1FOL - chains A and B; structure by X-ray diffraction, 2.20 A resolution.

[Chain A (and B)]
Protein: Nitric-oxide synthase
Organism: Bos taurus
Notes: EC 1.14.13.39; chain B of this document is another copy of the same molecule, construct and numbering; everything in this record applies to it too
Reference sequence: P29473 (NOS3_BOVIN); residues 39-482 here correspond to UniProt positions 38-481 (UniProt number = residue number - 1)
Chain sequence (444 residues; each row starts with the number of its first residue):
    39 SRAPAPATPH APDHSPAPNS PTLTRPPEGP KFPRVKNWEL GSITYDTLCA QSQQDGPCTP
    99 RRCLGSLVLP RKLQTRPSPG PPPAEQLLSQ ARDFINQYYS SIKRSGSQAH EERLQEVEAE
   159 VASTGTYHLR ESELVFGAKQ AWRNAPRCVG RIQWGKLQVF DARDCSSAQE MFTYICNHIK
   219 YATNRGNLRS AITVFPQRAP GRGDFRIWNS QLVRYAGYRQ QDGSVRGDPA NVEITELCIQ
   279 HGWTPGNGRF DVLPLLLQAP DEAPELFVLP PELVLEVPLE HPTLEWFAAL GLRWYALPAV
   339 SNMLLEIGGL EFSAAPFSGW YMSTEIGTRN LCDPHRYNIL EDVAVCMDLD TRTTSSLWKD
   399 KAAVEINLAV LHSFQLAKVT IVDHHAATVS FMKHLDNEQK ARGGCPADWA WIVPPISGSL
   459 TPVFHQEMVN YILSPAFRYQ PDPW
Not modelled in the structure: 39-66 (chain B: 39-68)
Modified positions: Cys-384 (lost one o of the cacodylate group)
Construct notes: conflict Arg-100 (Cys99 in P29473)
Metal / ion sites: Zn2+: Cys-96, Cys-101 (shared with Cys-96(B), Cys-101(B) of chain B); heme Fe near Cys-186 (its only coordinating residue here)
Small-molecule neighbours:
  - arginine (ARG): Gln-249, Arg-252, Tyr-333, Pro-336, Val-338, Gly-357, Trp-358, Tyr-359, Met-360, Glu-363, Asn-368
  - heme (HEM): Trp-180, Ala-183, Arg-185, Cys-186, Val-187, Gly-188, Gln-191, Leu-195, Ser-228, Met-341, Phe-355, Ser-356, Gly-357, Trp-358, Met-360, Glu-363, Arg-367, Val-420, Trp-449, Phe-475, Tyr-477

[Interface between chain A and chain B]
Contacting residue pairs - 131 pairs, chain A then chain B:
  Pro-68(A) / Arg-109(B)  hydrogen bond (backbone-side chain)
  Phe-70(A) / Arg-109(B)  hydrogen bond (backbone-side chain)
  Pro-71(A) / Arg-100(B)
  Pro-71(A) / Leu-102(B)  hydrophobic
  Arg-72(A) / Leu-105(B)
  Arg-72(A) / Arg-109(B)
  Trp-76(A) / Val-106(B)
  Trp-76(A) / Leu-107(B)  hydrophobic
  Trp-76(A) / His-373(B)
  Glu-77(A) / Pro-372(B)
  Glu-77(A) / His-373(B)
  Tyr-83(A) / Arg-109(B)
  Cys-87(A) / Arg-99(B)
  Ser-90(A) / Arg-99(B)
  Asp-93(A) / Pro-98(B)
  Gly-94(A) / Pro-98(B)  hydrogen bond (backbone-backbone)
  Cys-96(A) / Cys-96(B)  hydrophobic
  Cys-96(A) / Thr-97(B)
  Cys-96(A) / Pro-98(B)
  Cys-96(A) / Cys-101(B)  hydrophobic
  Thr-97(A) / Cys-96(B)
  Pro-98(A) / Asp-93(B)
  Pro-98(A) / Gly-94(B)  hydrogen bond (backbone-backbone)
  Pro-98(A) / Cys-96(B)
  Arg-99(A) / Cys-87(B)
  Arg-99(A) / Ser-90(B)  hydrogen bond (side chain-backbone)
  Arg-99(A) / Asp-93(B)  hydrogen bond (backbone-side chain)
  Arg-99(A) / Tyr-469(B)
  Arg-100(A) / Val-467(B)
  Arg-100(A) / Asn-468(B)
  Arg-100(A) / Tyr-469(B)
  Cys-101(A) / Cys-96(B)  hydrophobic
  Cys-101(A) / Cys-101(B)  hydrophobic
  Cys-101(A) / Val-467(B)
  Cys-101(A) / Asn-468(B)  hydrogen bond (backbone-backbone)
  Leu-102(A) / Pro-71(B)  hydrophobic
  Leu-102(A) / Val-467(B)  hydrophobic
  Ser-104(A) / Trp-447(B)
  Ser-104(A) / Glu-465(B)
  Ser-104(A) / Met-466(B)  hydrogen bond (side chain-backbone)
  Leu-105(A) / Glu-465(B)
  Leu-105(A) / Met-466(B)
  Val-106(A) / Trp-76(B)
  Val-106(A) / Glu-465(B)  hydrogen bond (backbone-side chain)
  Leu-107(A) / Trp-76(B)  hydrophobic
  Thr-366(A) / Ser-457(B)
  Arg-367(A) / Ser-457(B)
  Arg-367(A) / Phe-462(B)
  Arg-367(A) / His-463(B)
  Asp-371(A) / His-463(B)  salt bridge
  Pro-372(A) / Glu-77(B)
  Pro-372(A) / His-463(B)
  His-373(A) / Trp-76(B)  hydrogen bond (side chain-backbone)
  His-373(A) / Glu-77(B)
  His-373(A) / His-463(B)
  Leu-378(A) / Leu-458(B)  hydrophobic
  Thr-392(A) / Asp-421(B)  hydrogen bond
  Thr-392(A) / His-423(B)
  Thr-392(A) / Ala-424(B)
  Ser-393(A) / Leu-406(B)
  Ser-393(A) / Leu-409(B)
  Ser-393(A) / Gln-413(B)
  Ser-393(A) / Asp-421(B)
  Ser-394(A) / Leu-406(B)
  Leu-395(A) / Val-402(B)
  Leu-395(A) / Asn-405(B)
  Leu-395(A) / Leu-406(B)
  Leu-395(A) / Leu-409(B)  hydrophobic
  Leu-395(A) / His-422(B)
  Lys-397(A) / His-423(B)
  Lys-397(A) / Leu-458(B)
  Asp-398(A) / His-422(B)  salt bridge
  Asp-398(A) / His-423(B)  salt bridge
  Asp-398(A) / Ile-454(B)
  Asp-398(A) / Ser-455(B)  hydrogen bond
  Asp-398(A) / Leu-458(B)
  Lys-399(A) / Val-402(B)
  Lys-399(A) / Glu-403(B)
  Lys-399(A) / Leu-406(B)
  Ala-401(A) / Leu-458(B)  hydrophobic
  Val-402(A) / Leu-395(B)
  Val-402(A) / Lys-399(B)
  Glu-403(A) / Lys-399(B)
  Leu-406(A) / Ser-393(B)
  Leu-406(A) / Leu-395(B)
  Leu-406(A) / Lys-399(B)
  Leu-409(A) / Ser-393(B)
  Leu-409(A) / Leu-395(B)  hydrophobic
  Gln-413(A) / Ser-393(B)
  Asp-421(A) / Thr-392(B)  hydrogen bond
  Asp-421(A) / Ser-393(B)  hydrogen bond (side chain-backbone)
  His-422(A) / Leu-395(B)
  His-422(A) / Asp-398(B)  salt bridge
  His-423(A) / Thr-392(B)
  His-423(A) / Lys-397(B)
  His-423(A) / Asp-398(B)  salt bridge
  Ala-424(A) / Thr-392(B)
  Trp-447(A) / Ser-104(B)
  Trp-447(A) / Ala-448(B)  hydrophobic
  Ala-448(A) / Trp-447(B)  hydrophobic
  Pro-453(A) / Ser-455(B)
  Pro-453(A) / Gly-456(B)  hydrogen bond (backbone-backbone)
  Pro-453(A) / Ser-457(B)  hydrogen bond (backbone-backbone)
  Ile-454(A) / Ser-455(B)
  Ser-455(A) / Asp-398(B)  hydrogen bond
  Ser-455(A) / Pro-453(B)
  Ser-455(A) / Ile-454(B)
  Ser-455(A) / Ser-455(B)
  Gly-456(A) / Pro-453(B)  hydrogen bond (backbone-backbone)
  Ser-457(A) / Thr-366(B)
  Ser-457(A) / Arg-367(B)
  Ser-457(A) / Pro-453(B)  hydrogen bond (backbone-backbone)
  Leu-458(A) / Leu-378(B)  hydrophobic
  Leu-458(A) / Lys-397(B)
  Leu-458(A) / Asp-398(B)
  Leu-458(A) / Ala-401(B)  hydrophobic
  Phe-462(A) / Arg-367(B)
  His-463(A) / Asp-371(B)
  His-463(A) / Pro-372(B)
  His-463(A) / His-373(B)
  Glu-465(A) / Ser-104(B)
  Glu-465(A) / Leu-105(B)
  Glu-465(A) / Val-106(B)  hydrogen bond (side chain-backbone)
  Met-466(A) / Ser-104(B)  hydrogen bond (backbone-side chain)
  Val-467(A) / Arg-100(B)
  Val-467(A) / Cys-101(B)
  Val-467(A) / Leu-102(B)  hydrophobic
  Asn-468(A) / Arg-100(B)
  Asn-468(A) / Cys-101(B)  hydrogen bond (backbone-backbone)
  Tyr-469(A) / Arg-99(B)
  Tyr-469(A) / Arg-100(B)
Also at the interface, not in a pair above, chain A (66 interface residues in all): Gly-67, Ala-88, Gln-92, Gly-103, Cys-370, Asn-405
Also at the interface, not in a pair above, chain B (65 interface residues in all): Lys-69, Arg-72, Ala-88, Gln-92, Gly-103, Cys-370, Ser-394, Ile-470

[Overview]
Chain A and chain B form an interface of 66 and 65 residues respectively, with 22 hydrogen bonds and 5 salt
bridges. Among the polar pairs are Asp-371(A)/His-463(B), Asp-398(A)/His-422(B) and Asp-398(A)/His-423(B).
Chain A binds heme and arginine. Cys-96(A) and Cys-101(A) form the Zn2+ site.
Chain A and chain B are both Nitric-oxide synthase (Bos taurus); the structure, Reduced bovine endothelial
nitric oxide synthase heme domain complexed with L-ARG(H4B-free), was determined by X-ray diffraction,
deposited together with 1FOI, 1FOO and 1FOP.
